2V7P - chains A and D of the 4 polymer chains in the assembly; structure by X-ray diffraction, 2.10 A resolution.

[Chain A]
Molecule: L-lactate dehydrogenase
From: Thermus thermophilus
Notes: EC 1.1.1.27
Reference sequence: Q5SJA1 (LDH_THET8); the construct has insertions or renumbered stretches relative to UniProt, so the offset changes along the chain: 22-80 = UniProt 1-59; 83-103 = UniProt 60-80; 105-131 = UniProt 81-107; 133-208 = UniProt 110-185; 3 more segments
Amino-acid sequence (310 residues; row label = number of the first residue in the row; note: 8 numbers in that range are skipped by the numbering (no residue carries them; nothing is unmodelled there); a row labelled like 132A-132B holds insertion residues (132A, then the next letters in order)):
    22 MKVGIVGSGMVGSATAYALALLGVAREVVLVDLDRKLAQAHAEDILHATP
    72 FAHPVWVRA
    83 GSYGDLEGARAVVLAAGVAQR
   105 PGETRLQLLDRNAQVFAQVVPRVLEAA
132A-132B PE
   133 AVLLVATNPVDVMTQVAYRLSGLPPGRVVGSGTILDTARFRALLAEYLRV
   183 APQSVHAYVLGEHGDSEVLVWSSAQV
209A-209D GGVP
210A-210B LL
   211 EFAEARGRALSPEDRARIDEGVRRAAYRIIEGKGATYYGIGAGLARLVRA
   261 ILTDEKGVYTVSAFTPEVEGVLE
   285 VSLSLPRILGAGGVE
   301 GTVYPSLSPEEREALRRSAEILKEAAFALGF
Ligand contacts:
  - NAD (nicotinamide-adenine-dinucleotide): Val27, Gly28, Ser29, Gly30, Met31, Val32, Gly33, Val52, Asp53, Leu54, Leu58, Tyr85, Ala97, Ala98, Gly99, Val100, Ala101, Gln102, Leu112, Asn116, Val119, Val123, Ala138, Thr139, Asn140, Val142, Ser163, Leu167, His195, Thr246, Ile250
  - oxamic acid (OXM): Gln102, Arg109, Asn140, Leu167, Arg171, His195, Ala236, Thr246
Swiss-Prot annotation at these positions:
  - active site: His195 (Proton acceptor)
  - binding site (NAD(+)): Met31, Val32, Asp53, Tyr85, Gly99, Val100, Ala138 to Asn140, Ser163
  - binding site (substrate): Gln102, Arg109, Asn140 to Asp143, Asp168 to Arg171, Thr246
  - binding site (beta-D-fructose 1,6-bisphosphate): Arg173, His188
  - modified residue: Tyr237 (Phosphotyrosine)

[Chain D]
Molecule: L-lactate dehydrogenase
From: Thermus thermophilus
Notes: EC 1.1.1.27
Reference sequence: Q5SJA1 (LDH_THET8); the construct has insertions or renumbered stretches relative to UniProt, so the offset changes along the chain: 22-80 = UniProt 1-59; 83-110 = UniProt 60-87; 112-131 = UniProt 88-107; 133-208 = UniProt 110-185; 3 more segments
Amino-acid sequence (310 residues; row label = number of the first residue in the row; note: 8 numbers in that range are skipped by the numbering (no residue carries them; nothing is unmodelled there); a row labelled like 132A-132B holds insertion residues (132A, then the next letters in order)):
    22 MKVGIVGSGMVGSATAYALALLGVAREVVLVDLDRKLAQAHAEDILHATP
    72 FAHPVWVRA
    83 GSYGDLEGARAVVLAAGVAQRPGETRLQ
   112 LLDRNAQVFAQVVPRVLEAA
132A-132B PE
   133 AVLLVATNPVDVMTQVAYRLSGLPPGRVVGSGTILDTARFRALLAEYLRV
   183 APQSVHAYVLGEHGDSEVLVWSSAQV
209A-209D GGVP
210A-210B LL
   211 EFAEARGRALSPEDRARIDEGVRRAAYRIIEGKGATYYGIGAGLARLVRA
   261 ILTDEKGVYTVSAFTPEVEGVLE
   285 VSLSLPRILGAGGVE
   301 GTVYPSLSPEEREALRRSAEILKEAAFALGF
Not modelled in the structure: 101-110
Ligand contacts:
  - NAD (nicotinamide-adenine-dinucleotide): Val27, Gly28, Ser29, Gly30, Met31, Val32, Val52, Asp53, Leu54, Asp55, Leu58, Tyr85, Ala97, Ala98, Gly99, Val100, Asn116, Val119, Val123, Ala138, Thr139, Asn140, Val142, Ser163, Leu167, His195, Thr246, Ile250
  - oxamic acid (OXM): Asn140, Leu167, Arg171, His195, Ala236, Thr246
Swiss-Prot annotation at these positions:
  - active site: His195 (Proton acceptor)
  - binding site (NAD(+)): Met31, Val32, Asp53, Tyr85, Gly99, Val100, Ala138 to Asn140, Ser163
  - binding site (substrate): Gln102, Arg108, Asn140 to Asp143, Asp168 to Arg171, Thr246
  - binding site (beta-D-fructose 1,6-bisphosphate): Arg173, His188
  - modified residue: Tyr237 (Phosphotyrosine)

[Interface between chain A and chain D]
Contacting residue pairs (43; chain A residue first):
  Arg181(A) - Lys266(D)
  Val182(A) - Lys266(D)
  Ala183(A) - Glu265(D)
  Ala183(A) - Lys266(D)  hydrogen bond (backbone-backbone)
  Gln185(A) - Glu265(D)  hydrogen bond
  Gln185(A) - Tyr269(D)
  Ser186(A) - Gly267(D)
  Ser186(A) - Val268(D)  hydrogen bond (side chain-backbone)
  His188(A) - His188(D)  hydrogen bond
  Tyr190(A) - Gly209A(D)
  Tyr190(A) - Gly209B(D)
  Tyr190(A) - Val209C(D)
  Ser205(A) - Gln207(D)  hydrogen bond (backbone-side chain)
  Ser205(A) - Gly209B(D)
  Gln207(A) - Ser205(D)  hydrogen bond (side chain-backbone)
  Gln207(A) - Gln207(D)
  Gly209A(A) - Tyr190(D)
  Gly209A(A) - Val268(D)
  Gly209A(A) - Pro290(D)
  Gly209A(A) - Pro305(D)
  Gly209B(A) - Tyr190(D)
  Gly209B(A) - Ser205(D)
  Gly209B(A) - Ser306(D)  hydrogen bond (backbone-side chain)
  Val209C(A) - Val303(D)  hydrophobic
  Val209C(A) - Pro305(D)  hydrophobic
  Phe212(A) - Val303(D)  hydrophobic
  Arg216(A) - Ile292(D)
  Glu265(A) - Ala183(D)
  Lys266(A) - Arg181(D)
  Lys266(A) - Val182(D)
  Lys266(A) - Ala183(D)  hydrogen bond (backbone-backbone)
  Gly267(A) - Ser186(D)
  Val268(A) - Ser186(D)  hydrogen bond (backbone-side chain)
  Val268(A) - Gly209A(D)
  Val268(A) - Phe212(D)  hydrophobic
  Pro290(A) - Val209C(D)  hydrophobic
  Ile292(A) - Phe212(D)  hydrophobic
  Ile292(A) - Arg216(D)
  Thr302(A) - Ala215(D)
  Val303(A) - Val209C(D)  hydrophobic
  Val303(A) - Phe212(D)  hydrophobic
  Pro305(A) - Glu211(D)
  Ser306(A) - Glu211(D)  hydrogen bond (backbone-side chain)
Other interface residues (no listed pair), chain A (27 interface residues in all): Val208, Pro209D, Glu299
Other interface residues (no listed pair), chain D (28 interface residues in all): Val208, Arg256, Tyr304

[Overview]
27 residues of chain A face 28 of chain D across their interface, with 10 hydrogen bonds. Polar contacts
include Gln185(A)-Glu265(D), Ser186(A)-Val268(D) and His188(A)-His188(D). Ligands of chain A: oxamic acid and
NAD. Chain D binds oxamic acid and NAD.
Chain A and chain D are both L-lactate dehydrogenase (Thermus thermophilus); the structure, Crystal structure
of lactate dehydrogenase from Thermus Thermophilus HB8 (Holo form), was determined by X-ray diffraction (same
publication as 2V65, 2V6B and 2V6M).
